6TMI - chains G and B of the 5 polymer chains in the assembly; structure by electron microscopy, 3.50 A resolution.

== Chain G ==
Name: Oligomycin sensitivity conferring protein (OSCP)
From: Toxoplasma gondii (strain ATCC 50853 / GT1)
Reference sequence: A0A125YKF8 (A0A125YKF8_TOXGG); residue numbers follow UniProt; this construct covers 1-252
Amino-acid sequence (252 residues; numbered 1 to 252; the number before each row is that of its first residue):
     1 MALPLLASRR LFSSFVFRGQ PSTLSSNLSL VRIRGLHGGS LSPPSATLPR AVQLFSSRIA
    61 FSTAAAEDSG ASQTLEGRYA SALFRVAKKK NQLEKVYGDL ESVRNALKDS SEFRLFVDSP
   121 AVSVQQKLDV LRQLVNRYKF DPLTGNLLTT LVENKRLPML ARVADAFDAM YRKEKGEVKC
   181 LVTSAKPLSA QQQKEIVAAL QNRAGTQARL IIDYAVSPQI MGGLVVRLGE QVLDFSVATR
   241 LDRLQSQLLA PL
Unresolved in the structure: 1-72

== Chain B ==
Name: subunit b
From: Toxoplasma gondii (strain ATCC 50853 / GT1)
Reference sequence: S7V2T0 (S7V2T0_TOXGG); residues 1-571 here = UniProt positions 1-571
Amino-acid sequence (571 residues; each row starts with the number of its first residue):
     1 MNFSSSARWL AVRQSQTLGH TTRATVAAGR RVLAHSPAAT EFTSFQSLHI GGDVCKLPLA
    61 VALGAAPSAL GYGSAKHNQQ RQYATLGSGW SFSKVQYTKY RITKPWTTDT TFDDIILSQP
   121 SKEDFAKFTK EAPLFLRFLK LVTDVEGRQE AFIQFAKRCE NGLTVEKDVY VTKKELVDCL
   181 WKNGYTDTEI NAFEIAFPAD YKFHYPELAV LFDLTEEDCY KYCIRQRAAT PEELVELKYT
   241 KPKNLVSSYG LCFLGVWFGL SNTVLSNAWF YSKTFPFGAV FYMLGSYFYR DIREKLWKEE
   301 KSLIHTAQEN KNMGEESVYK QMKKYATDTK CLDYLSTFRT EVEDQIANYK VALVSQMRRQ
   361 LTERLVEKLN GIQQAEKLIQ GSLQDVMIRE IVSSFKDLYK SRPELHDAAM QSAIQGLSGS
   421 DGAMDPVGAH FKASLQELAK VNLSTATADP MGTVVQRVAA VFQKREKEFL DTFTVKATEA
   481 QEIKTIVDKC HKGNTFDFHA LSDEELRRLE QLYSTVNNRV GFETIHENSI KPVAPLSENS
   541 KGFVEFVNTQ LEITKAKLRN ARLTAFAHAF V
Unresolved in the structure: 1-320, 419-423
Differences from the reference sequence: conflict Leu48 (Ser in S7V2T0), Thr472 (Ala in S7V2T0)

== How chain G and chain B interact ==
Pairs across the interface (27; chain G residue first):
  Lys194(G) - Ile414(B)
  Ala198(G) - Leu417(B)  hydrophobic
  Gln201(G) - Leu417(B)
  Gln201(G) - Ser418(B)  hydrogen bond
  Asn202(G) - Leu417(B)  hydrogen bond (side chain-backbone)
  Gln219(G) - Tyr399(B)
  Ile220(G) - Tyr399(B)  hydrogen bond (backbone-side chain)
  Ile220(G) - His406(B)
  Ile220(G) - Met410(B)
  Met221(G) - Ala413(B)  hydrophobic
  Leu233(G) - Leu417(B)  hydrophobic
  Phe235(G) - Ala413(B)
  Phe235(G) - Gly416(B)
  Phe235(G) - Leu417(B)
  Arg240(G) - Met424(B)
  Arg240(G) - Asp425(B)  salt bridge
  Arg240(G) - Gly428(B)
  Leu241(G) - Phe395(B)  hydrophobic
  Leu244(G) - Phe431(B)  hydrophobic
  Gln245(G) - Arg389(B)
  Gln245(G) - Val392(B)
  Leu248(G) - Ile388(B)
  Leu249(G) - Gln384(B)  hydrogen bond (backbone-side chain)
  Leu249(G) - Ile388(B)  hydrophobic
  Leu249(G) - Arg389(B)
  Ala250(G) - Gln384(B)  hydrogen bond (backbone-side chain)
  Leu252(G) - Gln380(B)
Other interface residues (no listed pair), chain G (22 interface residues in all): Gln191, Glu195, Gly222, Val237, Pro251
Other interface residues (no listed pair), chain B (22 interface residues in all): Asp385, Lys396, Ala409, Ser412

== Overview ==
Chain G and chain B each contribute 22 residues to their interface, with 5 hydrogen bonds and 1 salt bridge.
Among the polar pairs are Arg240(G)-Asp425(B), Gln201(G)-Ser418(B) and Asn202(G)-Leu417(B).
Chain G is Oligomycin sensitivity conferring protein (OSCP) and chain B is subunit b, both from Toxoplasma
gondii (strain ATCC 50853 / GT1); the structure, Cryo-EM structure of Toxoplasma gondii mitochondrial ATP
synthase dimer, peripheral stalk model, was determined by electron microscopy together with 6TMG, 6TMH, 6TMJ,
6TMK and 6TML from the same study.
